PDB entry 9DMT | electron microscopy, 2.18 A resolution | chains F and G of the 7 polymer chains in the assembly

# Chain F
Protein: Fab7 heavy chain
From: Homo sapiens
Sequence (295 residues; row label = number of the first residue in the row):
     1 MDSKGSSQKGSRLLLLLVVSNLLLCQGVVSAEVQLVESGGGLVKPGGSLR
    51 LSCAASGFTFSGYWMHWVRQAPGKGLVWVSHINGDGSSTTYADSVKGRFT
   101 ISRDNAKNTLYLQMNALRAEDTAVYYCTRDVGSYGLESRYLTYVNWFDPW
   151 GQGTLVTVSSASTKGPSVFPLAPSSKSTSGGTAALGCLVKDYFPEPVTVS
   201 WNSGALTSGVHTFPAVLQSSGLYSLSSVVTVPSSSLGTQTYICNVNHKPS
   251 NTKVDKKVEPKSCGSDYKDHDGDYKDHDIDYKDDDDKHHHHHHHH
Unresolved in the structure: 1-31, 175-180, 261-295
Disulfide bonds: Cys-53/Cys-127, Cys-187/Cys-243

# Chain G
Protein: Fab7 light chain
From: Homo sapiens
Sequence (232 residues; each row starts with the number of its first residue):
     1 MGWSCIILFLVATATGVHSDIQMTQSPSTLSASVGDRVTITCRASQSISS
    51 WLAWFQQKPGQAPKLLIYKASSLESGVPSRFSGSGSGTEFSLTISSLQPD
   101 DFATYYCQQYNTYWTFGQGTKVEIKRTVAAPSVFIFPPSDEQLKSGTASV
   151 VCLLNNFYPREAKVQWKVDNALQSGNSQESVTEQDSKDSTYSLSSTLTLS
   201 KADYEKHKVYACEVTHQGLSSPVTKSFNRGEC
Unresolved in the structure: 1-21, 230-232

# Interface between chain F and chain G
Pairs across the interface (64; chain F residue first):
  His-66(F) / Trp-114(G)
  Val-68(F) / Phe-116(G)  hydrophobic
  Gln-70(F) / Gln-57(G)  hydrogen bond
  Gln-70(F) / Tyr-106(G)  hydrogen bond
  Lys-74(F) / Tyr-106(G)
  Gly-75(F) / Tyr-106(G)
  Leu-76(F) / Gln-57(G)
  Leu-76(F) / Pro-63(G)  hydrophobic
  Leu-76(F) / Tyr-106(G)
  Leu-76(F) / Phe-116(G)
  Trp-78(F) / Tyr-113(G)  hydrophobic
  Trp-78(F) / Trp-114(G)
  Trp-78(F) / Phe-116(G)
  His-81(F) / Trp-114(G)
  Tyr-126(F) / Gln-57(G)
  Tyr-126(F) / Gln-61(G)
  Tyr-126(F) / Ala-62(G)  hydrophobic
  Tyr-126(F) / Pro-63(G)
  Asp-130(F) / Trp-114(G)
  Tyr-143(F) / Trp-51(G)  hydrogen bond (backbone-side chain)
  Tyr-143(F) / Tyr-110(G)  hydrophobic
  Tyr-143(F) / Trp-114(G)  hydrogen bond
  Val-144(F) / Lys-69(G)
  Asn-145(F) / Trp-51(G)
  Asn-145(F) / Leu-52(G)
  Asn-145(F) / Ala-53(G)
  Asn-145(F) / Tyr-68(G)
  Asn-145(F) / Gln-108(G)  hydrogen bond
  Asn-145(F) / Trp-114(G)
  Trp-146(F) / Leu-65(G)
  Trp-146(F) / Tyr-68(G)  hydrophobic
  Trp-146(F) / Glu-74(G)  hydrogen bond
  Phe-147(F) / Phe-55(G)
  Phe-147(F) / Leu-65(G)
  Phe-147(F) / Gln-108(G)
  Phe-147(F) / Trp-114(G)
  Asp-148(F) / Lys-64(G)  salt bridge
  Asp-148(F) / Glu-74(G)
  Trp-150(F) / Phe-55(G)
  Trp-150(F) / Ala-62(G)  hydrophobic
  Trp-150(F) / Pro-63(G)
  Trp-150(F) / Phe-116(G)  hydrophobic
  Gly-151(F) / Ala-62(G)
  Phe-169(F) / Ser-139(G)
  Phe-169(F) / Gln-142(G)
  Leu-171(F) / Phe-136(G)
  Ala-172(F) / Phe-136(G)
  Ser-174(F) / Lys-225(G)
  Thr-182(F) / Phe-134(G)
  Ala-184(F) / Phe-136(G)
  Lys-190(F) / Gln-142(G)
  Lys-190(F) / Ser-149(G)
  His-211(F) / Asp-185(G)
  Phe-213(F) / Ser-180(G)
  Phe-213(F) / Thr-182(G)
  Phe-213(F) / Ser-192(G)
  Phe-213(F) / Ser-194(G)
  Pro-214(F) / Ser-180(G)  hydrogen bond (backbone-side chain)
  Pro-214(F) / Val-181(G)
  Val-216(F) / Glu-179(G)
  Val-216(F) / Ser-180(G)
  Leu-217(F) / Gln-178(G)  hydrogen bond (backbone-side chain)
  Gln-218(F) / Gln-178(G)
  Thr-230(F) / Asn-155(G)
Other interface residues (no listed pair), chain F (39 interface residues in all): Trp-64, Val-77, Pro-170, Pro-173, Ser-219, Ser-226, Val-228
Other interface residues (no listed pair), chain G (37 interface residues in all): Gln-109, Leu-153, Leu-193

# In short
39 residues of chain F face 37 of chain G across their interface, with 8 hydrogen bonds and 1 salt bridge.
Polar pairs include Asp-148(F)/Lys-64(G), Gln-70(F)/Gln-57(G) and Gln-70(F)/Tyr-106(G).
Chain F is Fab7 heavy chain and chain G is Fab7 light chain, both from Homo sapiens; the structure, Human
muscle nAChR with fab7-bound, was determined by electron microscopy, deposited together with 9DMG, 9DMH, 9DMJ,
9DMK, 9DML, 9DMQ and 9DMS.
